Entry 3TDH (X-ray diffraction, 2.30 A resolution); this record covers chains A and B of the 3 polymer chains in the assembly.

[Chain A]
Protein: Carbon catabolite-derepressing protein kinase
Organism: Saccharomyces cerevisiae
Notes: EC 2.7.11.1
UniProt: P06782 (SNF1_YEAST); numbering as in UniProt (aligned over 457-633)
Sequence (179 residues; numbered 455 to 633; the number before each row is that of its first residue):
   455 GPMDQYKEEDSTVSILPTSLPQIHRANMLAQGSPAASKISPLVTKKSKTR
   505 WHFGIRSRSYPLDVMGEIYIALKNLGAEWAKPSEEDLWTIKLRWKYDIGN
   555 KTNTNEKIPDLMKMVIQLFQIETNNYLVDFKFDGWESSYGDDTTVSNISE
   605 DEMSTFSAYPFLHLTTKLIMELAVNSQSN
Unresolved in the structure: 455-464, 551-561, 592-607, 631-633
Construct notes: expression tag (455-456)

[Chain B]
Protein: SNF1 protein kinase subunit beta-2
Organism: Saccharomyces cerevisiae
UniProt: P34164 (SIP2_YEAST); numbering as in UniProt (aligned over 304-415)
Sequence (113 residues; numbered 303 to 415; the number before each row is that of its first residue):
   303 MEYTTDIPAVFTDPSVMERYYYTLDRQQSNTDTSWLTPPQLPPQLENVIL
   353 NKYYATQDQFNENNSGALPIPNHVVLNHLVTSSIKHNTLCVASIVRYKQK
   403 YVTQILYTPIESS
Unresolved in the structure: 328-334, 414-415
Construct notes: expression tag (303)

[Chain A / chain B interface]
Pairs across the interface - 105 pairs, chain A then chain B:
  Thr503(A) with Asn353(B); Ser384(B)
  Arg504(A) with Asn349(B); Asn353(B); Ser384(B)
  Trp505(A) with Asn349(B); Leu352(B); Asn353(B), hydrogen bond (backbone-side chain); Tyr356(B); Val382(B), hydrophobic; Thr383(B); Cys392(B), hydrophobic
  His506(A) with Asn349(B); Leu352(B); Val382(B); Thr383(B), hydrogen bond (backbone-backbone)
  Phe507(A) with Gln346(B); Leu347(B); Leu352(B), hydrophobic; Val377(B), hydrophobic; Leu381(B); Val382(B), hydrophobic
  Gly508(A) with Leu381(B), hydrogen bond (backbone-backbone); Thr383(B), hydrogen bond (backbone-side chain)
  Pro515(A) with Pro340(B)
  Leu516(A) with Val312(B); Phe313(B), hydrophobic; Met319(B), hydrophobic
  Met519(A) with Phe313(B), hydrophobic
  Tyr523(A) with Ile309(B), hydrophobic; Pro310(B); Phe313(B), hydrophobic
  Lys527(A) with Thr307(B), hydrogen bond (side chain-backbone); Ile309(B)
  Ala531(A) with Thr307(B)
  Glu532(A) with Tyr305(B); Thr306(B)
  Trp533(A) with Tyr305(B); Thr306(B), hydrogen bond (backbone-backbone); Thr307(B); Asp308(B), hydrogen bond (side chain-backbone); Ile309(B); Pro310(B)
  Ala534(A) with Glu304(B); Tyr305(B)
  Pro536(A) with Pro310(B)
  Glu538(A) with Trp337(B)
  Leu541(A) with Phe313(B); Trp337(B)
  Trp542(A) with Phe313(B), hydrophobic; Trp337(B), hydrogen bond (side chain-backbone); Leu338(B); Thr339(B), hydrogen bond (side chain-backbone); Pro340(B)
  Lys545(A) with Tyr305(B)
  Arg547(A) with Tyr305(B)
  Gln571(A) with Pro341(B)
  Leu572(A) with Pro340(B); Pro341(B)
  Phe573(A) with Pro341(B); Gln342(B); Leu343(B), hydrophobic; Pro344(B); Leu347(B), hydrophobic
  Gln574(A) with Thr339(B); Pro340(B); Pro341(B), hydrogen bond (backbone-backbone); Gln342(B); Leu343(B), hydrogen bond (backbone-backbone)
  Ile575(A) with Gln342(B)
  Tyr580(A) with Pro340(B), hydrophobic
  Leu581(A) with Leu343(B), hydrophobic
  Asp583(A) with His380(B), salt bridge
  Phe584(A) with Asn379(B); His380(B); Leu381(B), hydrogen bond (backbone-backbone)
  Lys585(A) with Asn379(B); His380(B)
  Phe586(A) with Asn379(B), hydrogen bond (backbone-backbone)
  Ser608(A) with Arg398(B); Tyr399(B); Lys400(B), hydrogen bond (backbone-backbone)
  Thr609(A) with Tyr399(B); Lys400(B), hydrogen bond
  Phe610(A) with Asn379(B); Val397(B), hydrophobic; Gln406(B), hydrogen bond (backbone-side chain)
  Ser611(A) with Gln406(B)
  Ala612(A) with Gln406(B), hydrogen bond (backbone-side chain)
  Tyr613(A) with Gln406(B); Ile407(B), hydrogen bond (side chain-backbone); Leu408(B), hydrophobic
  Leu616(A) with Leu381(B), hydrophobic; Val393(B); Ala394(B); Ser395(B); Gln406(B); Leu408(B), hydrophobic
  Thr619(A) with Leu381(B)
  Thr620(A) with Leu391(B); Val393(B)
  Ile623(A) with Leu381(B), hydrophobic
  Met624(A) with Ile386(B), hydrophobic; Leu391(B), hydrophobic; Ile412(B), hydrophobic
Interface residues without a listed pair, chain A (52 interface residues in all): Ile509, Gly520, Ile524, Lys535, Glu539, Leu546, Lys567, Phe615, His617
Interface residues without a listed pair, chain B (49 interface residues in all): Ala311, Tyr322, Leu378, Thr410

[Summary]
Chain A and chain B form an interface of 52 and 49 residues respectively, with 18 hydrogen bonds and 1 salt
bridge. Among the polar pairs are Asp583(A)-His380(B), Trp505(A)-Asn353(B) and Gly508(A)-Thr383(B).
Chain A is Carbon catabolite-derepressing protein kinase and chain B is SNF1 protein kinase subunit beta-2,
both from Saccharomyces cerevisiae; the structure, Structure of the regulatory fragment of sccharomyces
cerevisiae AMPK in complex with AMP, was determined by X-ray diffraction (same publication as 3T4N and 3TE5).
